PDB entry 4Q1W | X-ray diffraction, 1.85 A resolution | chains A and B

Chain A (and B):
Protein: Aspartyl protease
Organism: Human immunodeficiency virus 1
Notes: EC 3.4.23.16; chain B of this document is another copy of the same molecule, construct and numbering; everything in this record applies to it too
UniProtKB: V5Y949 (V5Y949_9HIV1); residue numbers follow UniProt; this construct covers 1-99
Sequence (99 residues; each row starts with the number of its first residue):
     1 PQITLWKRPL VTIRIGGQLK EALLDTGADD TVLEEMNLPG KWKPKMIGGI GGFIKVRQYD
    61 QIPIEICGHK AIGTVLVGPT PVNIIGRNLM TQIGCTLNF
Sequence notes: engineered mutation Lys7 (Gln in V5Y949), Met90 (Leu in V5Y949)
Small-molecule neighbours: tmc114 (017; (3r,3as,6ar)-hexahydrofuro[2,3-b]furan-3-yl(1S,2R)-3-[[(4-aminophenyl)sulfonyl](isobutyl)amino]-1-benzyl-2-hydroxypropylcarbamate): Leu23, Asp25, Gly27, Ala28, Asp29, Asp30, Val32, Ile47, Gly48, Gly49, Ile50, Pro81, Val82, Ile84
Reported in the primary citation:
  - mutagenesis - L90M: unchanged binding to tmc114
  - catalytic residues: Asp25 (citing earlier work)
  - binding site for tmc114: Ile47, Ile50

Interface between chain A and chain B:
Contacting residue pairs - 96 pairs, chain A then chain B:
  Pro1(A) with Leu97(B); Asn98(B); Phe99(B), hydrogen bond (backbone-backbone)
  Gln2(A) with Thr96(B), hydrogen bond; Leu97(B); Asn98(B), hydrogen bond
  Ile3(A) with Thr96(B); Leu97(B), hydrogen bond (backbone-backbone); Phe99(B), hydrophobic
  Leu5(A) with Thr26(B); Arg87(B), hydrogen bond (backbone-side chain); Met90(B), hydrophobic; Thr91(B); Cys95(B)
  Trp6(A) with Arg87(B), hydrogen bond (backbone-side chain); Thr91(B)
  Lys7(A) with Arg87(B)
  Arg8(A) with Asp29(B), salt bridge; Arg87(B)
  Pro9(A) with Thr26(B); Arg87(B)
  Leu23(A) with Gly27(B)
  Leu24(A) with Thr26(B), hydrogen bond (backbone-side chain); Leu97(B), hydrophobic
  Asp25(A) with Asp25(B); Thr26(B); Gly27(B)
  Thr26(A) with Leu5(B); Pro9(B); Leu24(B), hydrogen bond (side chain-backbone); Asp25(B); Thr26(B), hydrogen bond (side chain-backbone); Leu97(B)
  Gly27(A) with Leu23(B); Asp25(B), hydrogen bond (backbone-side chain)
  Asp29(A) with Arg8(B), salt bridge
  Gly49(A) with Ile50(B)
  Ile50(A) with Ile47(B), hydrophobic; Gly49(B); Ile50(B), hydrogen bond (backbone-backbone); Ile54(B)
  Gly51(A) with Ile50(B), hydrogen bond (backbone-backbone); Gly51(B); Gly52(B)
  Gly52(A) with Ile50(B); Gly51(B)
  Ile54(A) with Ile50(B), hydrophobic; Gly51(B)
  Cys67(A) with Phe99(B), hydrophobic
  His69(A) with Phe99(B)
  Thr80(A) with Ile50(B)
  Pro81(A) with Gly49(B); Ile50(B)
  Ile84(A) with Ile50(B), hydrophobic
  Arg87(A) with Leu5(B), hydrogen bond (side chain-backbone); Trp6(B), hydrogen bond (side chain-backbone); Lys7(B); Arg8(B); Pro9(B)
  Met90(A) with Leu5(B), hydrophobic
  Thr91(A) with Leu5(B); Trp6(B)
  Ile93(A) with Phe99(B)
  Gly94(A) with Asn98(B); Phe99(B)
  Cys95(A) with Leu5(B); Leu97(B), hydrophobic; Asn98(B); Phe99(B), hydrophobic
  Thr96(A) with Gln2(B), hydrogen bond; Ile3(B); Thr96(B); Leu97(B); Asn98(B), hydrogen bond (backbone-backbone)
  Leu97(A) with Pro1(B); Gln2(B); Ile3(B), hydrogen bond (backbone-backbone); Pro9(B), hydrophobic; Leu24(B), hydrophobic; Thr26(B); Met90(B), hydrophobic; Cys95(B), hydrophobic; Thr96(B); Leu97(B), hydrophobic
  Asn98(A) with Pro1(B); Gln2(B), hydrogen bond; Gly94(B); Cys95(B); Thr96(B), hydrogen bond (backbone-backbone); Asn98(B), hydrogen bond
  Phe99(A) with Pro1(B), hydrogen bond (backbone-backbone); Ile3(B), hydrophobic; His69(B); Ile93(B); Gly94(B); Cys95(B), hydrophobic
Also at the interface, not in a pair above, chain A (40 interface residues in all): Thr4, Val32, Ile47, Gly48, Phe53, Ile66
Also at the interface, not in a pair above, chain B (38 interface residues in all): Val32, Gly48, Phe53, Cys67, Thr80, Pro81, Ile84

Summary:
40 residues of chain A and 38 residues of chain B are in contact; the contacts include 21 hydrogen bonds and 2
salt bridges. Polar pairs include Arg8(A)-Asp29(B), Gln2(A)-Thr96(B) and Gln2(A)-Asn98(B). Ligands of chain A:
tmc114. The paper reports the catalytic residue Asp25(A); L90M of chain A leaves binding to tmc114 unchanged.
Chain A and chain B are both Aspartyl protease (Human immunodeficiency virus 1); the structure, Mutations
Outside the Active Site of HIV-1 Protease Alter Enzyme Structure and Dynamic Ensemble of the ..., was
determined by X-ray diffraction (same publication as 4Q1X and 4Q1Y).
